PDB entry 7Y41 | electron microscopy, 4.10 A resolution (low resolution: residue-level contacts below are approximate; hydrogen-bond / salt-bridge calls are withheld) | chains A and N of the 33 polymer chains in the assembly

[Chain A]
Molecule: 23S ribosomal RNA
Organism: Mycolicibacterium smegmatis MC2 155
Sequence (3120 nucleotides; row label = number of the first residue in the row):
     1 UAAGUGUUUA AGGGCGCAUG GUGGAUGCCU UGGCACUGGG AGCCGAUGAA GGACGUAGGA
    61 GGCUGCGAUA AGCCUCGGGG AGCUGUCAAC CGAGCGUUGA UCCGAGGAUG UCCGAAUGGG
   121 GAAACCCGGC ACGAGUGAUG UCGUGUCACC AGGCGCUGAA UAUAUAGGCG UCUGGGGGGA
   181 ACGCGGGGAA GUGAAACAUC UCAGUACCCG UAGGAAGAGA AAACAAAAUG UGAUUCCGUG
   241 AGUAGUGGCG AGCGAAAGCG GAGGAUGGCU AAACCGUAUG CAUGUGAUAC CGGGUAGGGG
   301 UUGUGUGUGC GGGGUUGUGG GACCUAUCUU UCCGGCUCUA CCUGGCUGGA GGGCAGUGAG
   361 AAAAUGUUGU GGUUAGCGGA AAUGGCUUGG GAUGGCCUGC CGUAGACGGU GAGAGCCCGG
   421 UACGUGAAAA CCCGACGUCU GUCUUGAUGG UGUUCCCGAG UAGCAGCGGG CCCGUGGAAU
   481 CUGCUGUGAA UCUGCCGGGA CCACCCGGUA AGCCUGAAUA CUUCCCAGUG ACCGAUAGCG
   541 GAUUAGUACC GUGAGGGAAU GGUGAAAAGU ACCCCGGGAG GGGAGUGAAA GAGUACCUGA
   601 AACCGUGCGC UUACAAUCCG UCAGAGCCCU CGACGUGUCG UGGGGUGAUG GCGUGCCUUU
   661 UGAAGAAUGA GCCUGCGAGU CAGGGACAUG UCGCGAGGUU AACCCGGGUG GGGUAGCCGC
   721 AGCGAAAGCG AGUCUGAAUA GGGCGUAUCC ACACAAGAGU GUGUGGUGUA GUGGUGUGUU
   781 CUGGACCCGA AGCGGAGUGA UCUACCCAUG GCCAGGGUGA AGCGCGGGUA AGACCGCGUG
   841 GAGGCCCGAA CCCACUUAGG UUGAAGACUG AGGGGAUGAG CUGUGGGUAG GGGUGAAAGG
   901 CCAAUCAAAC UCCGUGAUAG CUGGUUCUCC CCGAAAUGCA UUUAGGUGCA GCGUCGCAUG
   961 UUUCUUGCCG GAGGUAGAGC UACUGGAUGG CCGAUGGGCC CCACAGGGUU ACUGACGUCA
  1021 GCCAAACUCC GAAUGCCGGU AAGUCCAAGA GUGCGGCAGU GAGACGGCGG GGGAUAAGCU
  1081 CCGUGCGUCG AGAGGGAAAC AGCCCAGAUC GCCGGCUAAG GCCCCUAAGC GUGUGCUAAG
  1141 UGGAAAAGGA UGUGCAGUCG CGAAGACAAC CAGGAGGUUG GCUUAGAAGC AGCCACCCUU
  1201 GAAAGAGUGC GUAAUAGCUC ACUGGUCAAG UGAUUGUGCG CCGAUAAUGU AGCGGGGCUC
  1261 AAGCACACCG CCGAAGCCGC GGCAGCCAAC GUGUUGGCUG GGUAGGGGAG CGUCCUGCAU
  1321 CCGGUGAAGC CGCCGAGUGA UCGAGUGGUG GAGGGUGUGG GAGUGAGAAU GCAGGCAUGA
  1381 GUAGCGAUUA GGCAAGUGAG AACCUUGCCC GCCGAAAGAC CAAGGGUUCC UGGGCCAGGC
  1441 CAGUCCGCCC AGGGUGAGUC GGGACCUAAG GCGAGGCCGA CAGGCGUAGU CGAUGGACAA
  1501 CGGGUUGAUA UUCCCGUACC CGUGUAUGUG CGUCCAUGAU GAAUCAGCGG UACUAACCAU
  1561 CCAAAACCAC CGUGACCGCA CCUUUCGGGG UGUGGCGUUG GUGGGGCUGC AUGGGACCUU
  1621 CGUUGGUAGU AGUCAAGCGA UGGGGUGACG CAGGAAGGUA GCCGUACCGG UCAGUGGUAA
  1681 UACCGGGGUA AGCCUGUAGG GAGUCAGAUA GGUAAAUCCG UCUGGCAUAU AUCCUGAGAG
  1741 GUGAUGCAUA GCCGAGUGAG GCGAAUUCGG UGAUCCUAUG CUGCCGAGAA AAGCCUCUAG
  1801 CGAGGACAUA CACGGCCCGU ACCCCAAACC AACACAGGUG GUCAGGUAGA GAAUACUAAG
  1861 GCGUACGAGU GAACUAUGGU UAAGGAACUC GGCAAAAUGC CCCCGUAACU UCGGGAGAAG
  1921 GGGGACCCAC AUGGCGUGUA AGCCUUUACG GCCCAAGCGU GAGUGGGUGG CACAAACCAG
  1981 UGAGAAGCGA CUGUUUACUA AAAACACAGG UCCGUGCGAA GUCGCAAGAC GAUGUAUACG
  2041 GACUGACGCC UGCCCGGUGC UGGAAGGUUA AGAGGACCCG UUAACUCCCU UUGGGGGUGA
  2101 AGCGGAGAAU UUAAGCCCCA GUAAACGGCG GUGGUAACUA UAACCAUCCU AAGGUAGCGA
  2161 AAUUCCUUGU CGGGUAAGUU CCGACCUGCA CGAAUGGCGU AACGACUUCU CAACUGUCUC
  2221 AACCAUAGAC UCGGCGAAAU UGCACUACGA GUAAAGAUGC UCGUUACGCG CGGCAGGACG
  2281 AAAAGACCCC GGGACCUUCA CUACAACUUG GUAUUGGUGC UCGAUACGGU UUGUGUAGGA
  2341 UAGGUGGGAG ACUGUGAAGC UCACACGCCA GUGUGGGUGG AGUCGUUGUU GAAAUACCAC
  2401 UCUGAUCGUA UUGGGCCUCU AACCUCGGAC CGUAUAUCCG GUUCAGGGAC AGUGCCUGGU
  2461 GGGUAGUUUA ACUGGGGCGG UUGCCUCCUA AAAUGUAACG GAGGCGCCCA AAGGUUCCCU
  2521 CAACCUGGAC GGCAAUCAGG UGUUGAGUGU AAGUGCACAA GGGAGCUUGA CUGCGAGACG
  2581 GACAUGUCGA GCAGGGACGA AAGUCGGGAC UAGUGAUCCG GCACCUCUGA GUGGAAGGGG
  2641 UGUCGCUCAA CGGAUAAAAG GUACCCCGGG GAUAACAGGC UGAUCUUCCC CAAGAGUCCA
  2701 UAUCGACGGG AUGGUUUGGC ACCUCGAUGU CGGCUCGUCG CAUCCUGGGG CUGGAGCAGG
  2761 UCCCAAGGGU UGGGCUGUUC GCCCAUUAAA GCGGCACGCG AGCUGGGUUU AGAACGUCGU
  2821 GAGACAGUUC GGUCUCUAUC CGCCGCGCGC GUCAGAAGCU UGAGGAAACC UGUCCCUAGU
  2881 ACGAGAGGAC CGGGACGGAC GAACCUCUGG UAUACCAGUU GUCCCACCAG GGGCACGGCU
  2941 GGAUAGCCAC GUUCGGACAG GAUAACCGCU GAAAGCAUCU AAGCGGGAAA CCUCUUCCAA
  3001 GACCAGGCUU CUCACCCUCU AGGAGGGAUA AGGCCCCCCG CAGACCACGG GAUUGAUAGA
  3061 CCAGACCUGG AAGCCUAGUA AUAGGUGCAG GGAACUGGCA CUAACCGGCC GAAAACUUAC
Unresolved in the structure: 1
Ion coordination: Mg2+ site 1: G12, G13; Mg2+ site 2: C28, G1354; Mg2+ site 3: C43, G214; Mg2+ site 4 near G55 (its only coordinating residue here); Mg2+ site 5 near U69 (its only coordinating residue here); Mg2+ site 6 near U117 (its only coordinating residue here); Mg2+ site 7 near G152 (its only coordinating residue here); Mg2+ site 8: A159, U163; Mg2+ site 9: G191, U2467; Mg2+ site 10: G191, U192; Mg2+ site 11: A196, C197; Mg2+ site 12 near C202 (its only coordinating residue here); 278 more Mg2+ sites not listed
What the authors report for this chain:
  - contacts within the chain: A2003-A2162 (pi stacking)

[Chain N]
Protein: 50S ribosomal protein L16
Organism: Mycolicibacterium smegmatis MC2 155
UniProt: A0QSD8 (RL16_MYCS2); residue numbers follow UniProt; this construct covers 1-138
Amino-acid sequence (138 residues; each row starts with the number of its first residue):
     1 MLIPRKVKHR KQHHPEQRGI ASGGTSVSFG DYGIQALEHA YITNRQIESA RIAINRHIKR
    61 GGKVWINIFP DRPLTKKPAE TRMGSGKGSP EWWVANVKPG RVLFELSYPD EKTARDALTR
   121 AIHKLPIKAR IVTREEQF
Unresolved in the structure: 137-138
Ion coordination: Mg2+ site 1: Gly23, Thr25 (shared with C1022(A) of chain A); Mg2+ site 2 near Leu125 (its only coordinating residue here)

[Interface between chain A and chain N]
Residue-residue contacts (90; chain A residue first):
  A976(A) with Arg18(N)
  G977(A) with Arg18(N)
  A978(A) with Ser22(N)
  G979(A) with Ser22(N)
  U984(A) with Lys8(N)
  G985(A) with Lys6(N)
  G986(A) with Arg5(N); Lys6(N); Asp71(N)
  A987(A) with Pro4(N); Arg5(N); Phe69(N)
  U988(A) with Phe29(N); Ile66(N)
  G989(A) with Lys63(N); Trp65(N)
  A1020(A) with Ser28(N); Phe29(N)
  G1021(A) with Ser28(N)
  C1022(A) with Gly23(N); Gly24(N); Arg101(N)
  C1023(A) with Ser22(N)
  A1024(A) with Arg72(N)
  A1025(A) with Lys11(N); Gln12(N); His13(N)
  A1026(A) with His9(N); Lys11(N)
  C1027(A) with Lys8(N); His9(N)
  G1070(A) with Arg18(N)
  G1071(A) with His13(N)
  G1072(A) with His13(N); His14(N); Lys87(N)
  G1073(A) with Met83(N); Lys87(N); Gly88(N)
  A1074(A) with Thr75(N); Lys76(N); Lys77(N)
  U1075(A) with His14(N); Gln17(N); Tyr41(N); Trp92(N)
  A1076(A) with Met83(N)
  A1147(A) with Lys128(N)
  G1148(A) with His123(N); Lys128(N)
  C1193(A) with Lys59(N)
  G2474(A) with Met83(N); Gly84(N)
  G2475(A) with Arg82(N)
  U2489(A) with His13(N)
  C2499(A) with Gly84(N); Ser85(N); Gly86(N)
  G2500(A) with Gly84(N); Ser85(N); Gly86(N); Lys87(N)
  G2501(A) with Lys11(N); Gly86(N); Lys87(N)
  A2502(A) with Lys11(N)
  C2691(A) with His123(N); Lys124(N)
  A2692(A) with Arg120(N)
  A2693(A) with Arg56(N); Arg120(N)
  C2707(A) with Ser49(N); Lys124(N)
  G2708(A) with Arg45(N); Gln46(N); Ser49(N); His123(N); Lys124(N)
  G2709(A) with Gln46(N); Lys124(N); Leu125(N); Pro126(N)
  G2710(A) with Pro126(N)
  U2717(A) with Glu80(N)
  G2718(A) with Glu80(N)
  G2719(A) with Thr81(N); Arg82(N); Met83(N)
  C2720(A) with Arg82(N); Met83(N)
Other interface residues (no listed pair), chain A (52 interface residues in all): A1077, G1149, C1194, C2690, G2694, A2706
Other interface residues (no listed pair), chain N (53 interface residues in all): Arg10, Pro15, Glu16, Arg60, Leu74

[Summary]
52 residues of chain A face 53 of chain N across their interface. G12(A) and G13(A) coordinate Mg2+ site 1.
The Mg2+ site 2 is built by C28(A) and G1354(A). From the paper: contacts within the chain involving A2162(A)
and A2003(A).
Chain A is 23S ribosomal RNA and chain N is 50S ribosomal protein L16, both from Mycolicibacterium smegmatis
MC2 155; the structure, Mycobacterium smegmatis 50S ribosomal subunit from Log Phase of growth, was determined
by electron microscopy together with 7XAM from the same study.
